PDB entry 4ZRQ | X-ray diffraction, 2.60 A resolution | chains A and C

# Chain A
Protein: Transcobalamin-2
From: Homo sapiens
UniProt: P20062 (TCO2_HUMAN); residues 1-409 here correspond to UniProt positions 19-427 (UniProt number = residue number + 18)
Chain sequence (409 residues; each row starts with the number of its first residue):
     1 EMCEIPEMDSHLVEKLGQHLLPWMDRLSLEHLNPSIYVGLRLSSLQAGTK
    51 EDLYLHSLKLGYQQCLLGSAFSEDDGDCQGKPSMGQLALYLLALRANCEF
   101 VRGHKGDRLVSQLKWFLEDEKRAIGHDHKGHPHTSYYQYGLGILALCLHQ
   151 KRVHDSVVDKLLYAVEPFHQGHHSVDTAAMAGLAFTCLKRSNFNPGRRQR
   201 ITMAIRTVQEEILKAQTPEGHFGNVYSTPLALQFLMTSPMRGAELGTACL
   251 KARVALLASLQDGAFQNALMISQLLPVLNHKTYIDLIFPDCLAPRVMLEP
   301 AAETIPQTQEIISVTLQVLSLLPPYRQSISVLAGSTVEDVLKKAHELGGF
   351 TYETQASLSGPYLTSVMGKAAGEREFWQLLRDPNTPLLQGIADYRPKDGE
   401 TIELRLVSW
Not modelled in the structure: 69-77
Sequence notes: conflict Q209 (Arg227 in P20062)
Disulfide bonds: C3-C249, C65-C78, C98-C291, C147-C187
Residues lining bound ligands: cyanocobalamin (CNC): S83, G85, Q86, T134, S135, Y137, Q138, L141, S174, D176, T177, N224, Y226, S227, L230, N267, M270, Q273, S357, L358, S359, G360, P361, Y362, L363, F376, W377, Q378, L379, P386, L387, L388, Q389, G390, W409
UniProt features mapped onto this chain:
  - binding site (cob(II)alamin): Q86, T134 to Q138, H172 to D176, N224, S227, Q273, W377 to L379
Reported in the primary citation:
  - specificity-determining residues: K105, K114 (proposed by the authors, not directly observed)

# Chain C
Protein: CD320 antigen
From: Homo sapiens
Notes: engineered mutation(s): DelE88
UniProt: Q9NPF0 (CD320_HUMAN); numbering as in UniProt; present here: 53-85, 87-171
Chain sequence (118 residues; numbered 53 to 171; 1 number in that range is skipped by the numbering (no residue carries it; nothing is unmodelled there); the number before each row is that of its first residue):
    53 SCPPTKFQCRTSGLCVPLTWRCDRDLDCSDGSD
    87 EECRIEPCTQKGQCPPPPGLPCPCTGVSDCSGGTDKKLRNCSRLACLAGE
   137 LRCTLSDDCIPLTWRCDGHPDCPDSSDELGCGTNE
Not modelled in the structure: 87-128
Disulfide bonds: C54-C67, C61-C80, C132-C145, C139-C158, C152-C167
Metal / ion sites: Ca2+ site 1: W72, D75, D77, D79; Ca2+ site 2: W150, D153, H155, D157, D163, E164
UniProt features mapped onto this chain:
  - binding site (Ca(2+)): W72, D75, D77, D79, D85, W150, D153, H155, D157, D163, E164
  - glycosylation: N126 (N-linked (GlcNAc...) asparagine)
  - natural variant: E88 (deletion: In MATR; uncertain significance)
Reported in the primary citation:
  - disease-associated variants - E88DEL: unchanged binding to Transcobalamin-2 (chain A)

# Chain A / chain C interface
Pairs across the interface (34; chain A residue first):
  H56(A) - L66(C)
  H56(A) - C67(C)
  H56(A) - V68(C)
  K59(A) - W72(C)
  L60(A) - P69(C)
  L60(A) - W72(C)  hydrophobic
  Q63(A) - W72(C)
  Q64(A) - P69(C)
  Q64(A) - W72(C)
  G103(A) - D77(C)
  H104(A) - D75(C)  salt bridge
  H104(A) - D77(C)  salt bridge
  K105(A) - W72(C)
  K105(A) - D75(C)  salt bridge
  K105(A) - D79(C)  salt bridge
  D107(A) - H155(C)  hydrogen bond (backbone-side chain)
  D107(A) - P156(C)
  V110(A) - H155(C)
  S111(A) - W150(C)
  S111(A) - H155(C)
  S111(A) - D157(C)  hydrogen bond
  K114(A) - W150(C)
  K114(A) - D153(C)  salt bridge
  K114(A) - D157(C)  salt bridge
  W115(A) - E136(C)
  W115(A) - C145(C)
  W115(A) - P147(C)
  W115(A) - W150(C)
  E118(A) - P147(C)
  E118(A) - W150(C)  hydrogen bond
  R122(A) - E136(C)  salt bridge
  K151(A) - H155(C)  hydrogen bond
  R152(A) - D153(C)
  H154(A) - T149(C)
Interface residues without a listed pair, chain C (19 interface residues in all): L133, I146

# In short
Chain A and chain C form an interface of 18 and 19 residues respectively; the contacts include 4 hydrogen
bonds and 7 salt bridges. Polar pairs include H104(A)-D75(C), H104(A)-D77(C) and K105(A)-D75(C). Ligands of
chain A: cyanocobalamin. From the paper: E88DEL of chain C leaves binding to Transcobalamin-2 (chain A)
unchanged; specificity determinants K105(A) and K114(A).
Here chain A is Transcobalamin-2 and chain C is CD320 antigen, both from Homo sapiens. Entry 4ZRQ (E88
deletion mutant of CD320 in complex with TC2) was determined by X-ray diffraction together with 4ZRP from the
same study.
